Entry 6M6G (electron microscopy, 5.39 A resolution (low resolution: residue-level contacts below are approximate; hydrogen-bond / salt-bridge calls are withheld)); this record covers chains I and U of the 22 polymer chains in the assembly.

# Chain I
Molecule: Major capsid protein
Organism: Human herpesvirus 2
Reference sequence: P89442 (MCP_HHV2H); residue numbers follow UniProt; this construct covers 1-1374
Chain sequence (1374 residues; numbered 1 to 1374; the number before each row is that of its first residue):
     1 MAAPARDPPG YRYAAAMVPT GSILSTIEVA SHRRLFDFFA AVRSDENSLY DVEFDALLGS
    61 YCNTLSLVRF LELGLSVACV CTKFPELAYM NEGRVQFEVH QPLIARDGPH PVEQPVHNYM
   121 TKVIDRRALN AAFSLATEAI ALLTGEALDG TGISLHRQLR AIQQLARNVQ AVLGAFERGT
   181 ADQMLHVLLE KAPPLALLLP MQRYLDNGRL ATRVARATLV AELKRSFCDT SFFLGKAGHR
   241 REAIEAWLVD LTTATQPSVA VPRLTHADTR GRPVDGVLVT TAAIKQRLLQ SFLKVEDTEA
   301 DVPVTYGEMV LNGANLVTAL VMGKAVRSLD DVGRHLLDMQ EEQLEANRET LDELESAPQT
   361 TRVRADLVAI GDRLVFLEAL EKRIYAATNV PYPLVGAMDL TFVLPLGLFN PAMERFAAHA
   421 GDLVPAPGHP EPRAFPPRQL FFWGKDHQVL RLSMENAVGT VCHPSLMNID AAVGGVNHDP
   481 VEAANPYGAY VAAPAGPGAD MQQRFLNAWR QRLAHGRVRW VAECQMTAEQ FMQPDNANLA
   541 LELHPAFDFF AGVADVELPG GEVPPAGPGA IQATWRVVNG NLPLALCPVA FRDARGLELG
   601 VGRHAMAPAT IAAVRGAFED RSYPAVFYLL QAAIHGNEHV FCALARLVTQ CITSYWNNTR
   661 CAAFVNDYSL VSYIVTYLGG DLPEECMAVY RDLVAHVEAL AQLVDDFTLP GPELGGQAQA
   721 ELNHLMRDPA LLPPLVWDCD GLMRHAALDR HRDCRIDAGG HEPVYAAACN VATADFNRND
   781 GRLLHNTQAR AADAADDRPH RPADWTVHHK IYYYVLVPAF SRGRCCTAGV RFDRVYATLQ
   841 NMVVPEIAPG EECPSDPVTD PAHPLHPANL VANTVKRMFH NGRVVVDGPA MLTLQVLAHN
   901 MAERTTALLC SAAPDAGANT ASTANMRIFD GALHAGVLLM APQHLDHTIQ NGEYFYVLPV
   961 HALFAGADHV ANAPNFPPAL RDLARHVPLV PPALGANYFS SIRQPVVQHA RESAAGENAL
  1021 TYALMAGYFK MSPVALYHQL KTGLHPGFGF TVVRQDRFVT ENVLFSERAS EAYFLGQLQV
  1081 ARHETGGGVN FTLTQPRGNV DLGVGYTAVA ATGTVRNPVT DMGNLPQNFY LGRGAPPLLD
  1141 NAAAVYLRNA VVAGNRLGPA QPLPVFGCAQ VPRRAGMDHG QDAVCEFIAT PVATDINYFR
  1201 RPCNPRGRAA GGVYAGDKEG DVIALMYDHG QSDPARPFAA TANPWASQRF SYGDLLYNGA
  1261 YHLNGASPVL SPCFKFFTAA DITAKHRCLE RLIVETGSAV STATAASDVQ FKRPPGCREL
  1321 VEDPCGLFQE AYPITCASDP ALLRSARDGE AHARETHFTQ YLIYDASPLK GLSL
Not modelled in the structure: 1-27, 47-61, 144-152, 343-346
Disulfides: Cys-754/Cys-910
Differences from the reference sequence: conflict Met-17 (Ile in P89442), Val-18 (Leu in P89442), Lys-382 (Arg in P89442), His-986 (Asp in P89442)

# Chain U
Molecule: Small capsomere-interacting protein
Organism: Human herpesvirus 2
Reference sequence: G9I257 (G9I257_HHV2); residue numbers follow UniProt; this construct covers 1-112
Chain sequence (112 residues; row label = number of the first residue in the row):
     1 MAAPQFHRPS TITADNVRAL GTRGLVLATN NAQFIMDNSY PHPHGTQGAV REFLRGQAAA
    61 LTDLGVTHAN NTFAPQPMFA GDAAAEWLRP SFGLKRTYSP FVVRDPKTPS TP
Not modelled in the structure: 1-2, 104-112
Differences from the reference sequence: conflict Thr-22 (Met in G9I257)

# How chain I and chain U interact
Pairs across the interface (66):
  Glu-638(I) / Phe-79(U)
  His-639(I) / Met-78(U)
  His-639(I) / Phe-79(U)
  Cys-642(I) / Met-78(U)
  Cys-642(I) / Phe-79(U)
  Cys-642(I) / Arg-96(U)
  Ala-643(I) / Met-78(U)
  Ala-645(I) / Arg-96(U)
  Ala-645(I) / Thr-97(U)
  Arg-646(I) / Arg-96(U)
  Arg-646(I) / Tyr-98(U)
  Arg-646(I) / Ser-99(U)
  Arg-646(I) / Pro-100(U)
  Thr-649(I) / Thr-97(U)
  Thr-676(I) / Lys-95(U)
  Tyr-677(I) / Phe-79(U)
  Tyr-677(I) / Lys-95(U)
  Tyr-677(I) / Thr-97(U)
  Asp-681(I) / Thr-97(U)
  Val-771(I) / Arg-55(U)
  Val-771(I) / Ala-58(U)
  Ala-772(I) / Arg-55(U)
  Asp-775(I) / Arg-51(U)
  Phe-776(I) / Leu-54(U)
  Asn-777(I) / Gln-47(U)
  Asn-777(I) / Arg-51(U)
  Ala-789(I) / Phe-79(U)
  Arg-790(I) / Ala-80(U)
  Arg-790(I) / Gly-81(U)
  Arg-790(I) / Asp-82(U)
  Asp-833(I) / Val-50(U)
  Asp-833(I) / Leu-54(U)
  Tyr-836(I) / Leu-54(U)
  Tyr-836(I) / Gln-57(U)
  Ala-837(I) / Leu-54(U)
  Ala-837(I) / Gln-57(U)
  Gln-840(I) / Gln-57(U)
  Gln-840(I) / Ala-58(U)
  Gln-840(I) / Leu-61(U)
  Asn-841(I) / Val-26(U)
  Val-843(I) / Arg-23(U)
  Val-843(I) / Val-26(U)
  Val-844(I) / His-68(U)
  Pro-845(I) / His-68(U)
  Glu-846(I) / Thr-67(U)
  Glu-846(I) / His-68(U)
  Glu-851(I) / Phe-101(U)
  Glu-852(I) / Phe-101(U)
  Cys-853(I) / Phe-101(U)
  Val-871(I) / Val-26(U)
  Val-871(I) / Leu-27(U)
  Ala-872(I) / Val-26(U)
  Ala-872(I) / Asn-30(U)
  Asn-873(I) / Asn-30(U)
  Thr-874(I) / Val-26(U)
  Pro-889(I) / Pro-100(U)
  Met-891(I) / Leu-64(U)
  Met-891(I) / His-68(U)
  Leu-892(I) / Pro-100(U)
  Leu-894(I) / Leu-61(U)
  Leu-894(I) / Leu-64(U)
  Gln-895(I) / Leu-61(U)
  Gln-895(I) / Gly-65(U)
  Leu-897(I) / Leu-61(U)
  Ala-898(I) / Ala-58(U)
  Ala-898(I) / Leu-61(U)
Other interface residues (no listed pair), chain I (47 interface residues in all): Leu-678, Arg-778, Met-842, Ile-847, Asn-869, Gly-888, Met-901
Other interface residues (no listed pair), chain U (30 interface residues in all): Thr-22, Asn-71

# In short
47 residues of chain I and 30 residues of chain U are in contact.
Here chain I is Major capsid protein and chain U is Small capsomere-interacting protein, both from Human
herpesvirus 2. Entry 6M6G (Structure of HSV2 viron capsid portal vertex) was determined by electron microscopy
(same publication as 6M6H and 6M6I).
